4D2G - chains B and C of the 5 polymer chains in the assembly; structure by X-ray diffraction, 2.65 A resolution.

== Chain B (and C) ==
Name: Proliferating cell nuclear antigen
Organism: Homo sapiens
Notes: chain C of this document is another copy of the same molecule, construct and numbering; everything in this record applies to it too
UniProtKB: P12004 (PCNA_HUMAN); residue numbers follow UniProt; this construct covers 1-261
Sequence (264 residues; row label = number of the first residue in the row; numbers below 1 keep their minus sign (Gly-2 is residue -2)):
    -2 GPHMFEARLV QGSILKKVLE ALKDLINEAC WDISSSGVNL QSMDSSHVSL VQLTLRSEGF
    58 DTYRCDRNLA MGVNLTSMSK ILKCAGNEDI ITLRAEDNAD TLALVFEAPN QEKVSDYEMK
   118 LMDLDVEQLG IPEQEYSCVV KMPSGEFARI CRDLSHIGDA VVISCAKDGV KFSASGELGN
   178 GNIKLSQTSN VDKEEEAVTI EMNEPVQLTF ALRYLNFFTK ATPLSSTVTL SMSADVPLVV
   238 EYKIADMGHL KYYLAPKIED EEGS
Not modelled in the structure: -2 to -1, 256-261 (chain C: 256-261)
Sequence notes: expression tag (-2 to 0)
Curated features (UniProtKB/Swiss-Prot):
  - DNA-binding region: Arg61 to Lys80
  - modified residue: Lys14 (N6-acetyllysine), Lys77 (N6-acetyllysine), Lys80 (N6-acetyllysine), Tyr211 (Phosphotyrosine), Lys248 (N6-acetyllysine)
  - cross-link (Glycyl lysine isopeptide (Lys-Gly)): Lys164 (interchain with G-Cter in SUMO2), Lys254 (interchain with G-Cter in SUMO2)
  - natural variant: Ser228 (S228I: In ATLD2)
  - mutagenesis: Lys13 (K13R: Inhibits acetylation, recruitment to DNA damage sites, inducible ubiquitination and protein degradation, DNA replication and repair synthesis efficiencies, but homotrimer formation, nuclear ...), Lys14 (K14R: Inhibits acetylation, recruitment to DNA damage sites, inducible ubiquitination and protein degradation, DNA replication and repair synthesis efficiencies, but homotrimer formation, nuclear ...), Lys20 (K20R: Inhibits acetylation, recruitment to DNA damage sites, inducible ubiquitination and protein degradation, DNA replication and repair synthesis efficiencies, but homotrimer formation, nuclear ...), Met40 (M40A: Complete loss of interaction with UHRF2), Ser43 to Val45 (No effect on POLD3-binding. Impairs binding to ALKBH2), Lys77 (K77A: Inhibits recruitment to DNA damage sites, but nuclear localization is similar as the wild-type; in association with A-80 ...), Lys80 (K80A: Inhibits recruitment to DNA damage sites, but nuclear localization is similar as the wild-type; in association with A-77 ...), Gln125 to Ile128 (Strong decrease in POLD3-binding. Impairs binding to ALKBH2), Ile128 (I128A: Complete loss of interaction with UHRF2), Lys164 (K164R: Abolishes ubiquitination. No effect on interaction with SHPRH), Val188 to Lys190 (No effect on POLD3-binding. No effect on ALKBH2-binding), Tyr211 (Y211F: Alters chromatin-associated PCNA stability and its function in DNA replication and repair), 3 further mutagenesis entries in UniProt
Disulfides: Cys135-Cys162

== Interface between chain B and chain C ==
Contacting residue pairs (35; chain B residue first):
  Lys77(B) - Leu175(C)
  Cys81(B) - Arg146(C)  hydrogen bond (backbone-side chain)
  Cys81(B) - Asp150(C)
  Ala82(B) - Arg146(C)
  Gly83(B) - Arg146(C)
  Glu109(B) - Lys181(C)
  Glu109(B) - Leu182(C)
  Glu109(B) - Ser183(C)  hydrogen bond (backbone-backbone)
  Glu109(B) - Thr185(C)
  Glu109(B) - Val188(C)
  Glu109(B) - Glu193(C)
  Lys110(B) - Glu143(C)  salt bridge
  Lys110(B) - Arg146(C)
  Lys110(B) - Ile180(C)
  Lys110(B) - Lys181(C)
  Lys110(B) - Leu182(C)
  Val111(B) - Asn179(C)
  Val111(B) - Ile180(C)
  Val111(B) - Lys181(C)  hydrogen bond (backbone-backbone)
  Ser112(B) - Asn179(C)
  Ser112(B) - Ile180(C)
  Asp113(B) - Asn177(C)
  Asp113(B) - Gly178(C)
  Asp113(B) - Asn179(C)  hydrogen bond
  Tyr114(B) - Asp150(C)
  Tyr114(B) - Ile154(C)  hydrophobic
  Tyr114(B) - Asn177(C)
  Tyr114(B) - Gly178(C)
  Tyr114(B) - Ile180(C)
  Glu115(B) - Gly176(C)
  Glu115(B) - Asn177(C)  hydrogen bond (backbone-backbone)
  Glu115(B) - Asn179(C)  hydrogen bond
  Met116(B) - Leu175(C)
  Lys117(B) - Glu174(C)
  Lys117(B) - Leu175(C)
Also at the interface, not in a pair above, chain B (16 interface residues in all): Ser74, Ile78, Lys80
Also at the interface, not in a pair above, chain C (19 interface residues in all): Leu151, Gly173

== In short ==
16 residues of chain B face 19 of chain C across their interface, with 6 hydrogen bonds and 1 salt bridge.
Polar pairs include Lys110(B)-Glu143(C), Cys81(B)-Arg146(C) and Asp113(B)-Asn179(C). Curated annotation
(UniProt) lists 23 mutagenesis sites on chain B.
Chain B and chain C are both Proliferating cell nuclear antigen (Homo sapiens); the structure, Crystal
structure of human PCNA in complex with p15 peptide, was determined by X-ray diffraction.
